6GSA - chains A and C of the 5 polymer chains in the assembly; structure by electron microscopy, 4.20 A resolution (low resolution: residue-level contacts below are approximate; hydrogen-bond / salt-bridge calls are withheld).

[Chain A]
Molecule: Centromere DNA-binding protein complex CBF3 subunit B
From: Saccharomyces cerevisiae
Notes: engineered mutation(s): Truncation of the N-terminal domain, UNP residues 1-46
Reference sequence: P40969 (CBF3B_YEAST); residues 47-608 here = UniProt positions 47-608
Sequence (584 residues; row label = number of the first residue in the row):
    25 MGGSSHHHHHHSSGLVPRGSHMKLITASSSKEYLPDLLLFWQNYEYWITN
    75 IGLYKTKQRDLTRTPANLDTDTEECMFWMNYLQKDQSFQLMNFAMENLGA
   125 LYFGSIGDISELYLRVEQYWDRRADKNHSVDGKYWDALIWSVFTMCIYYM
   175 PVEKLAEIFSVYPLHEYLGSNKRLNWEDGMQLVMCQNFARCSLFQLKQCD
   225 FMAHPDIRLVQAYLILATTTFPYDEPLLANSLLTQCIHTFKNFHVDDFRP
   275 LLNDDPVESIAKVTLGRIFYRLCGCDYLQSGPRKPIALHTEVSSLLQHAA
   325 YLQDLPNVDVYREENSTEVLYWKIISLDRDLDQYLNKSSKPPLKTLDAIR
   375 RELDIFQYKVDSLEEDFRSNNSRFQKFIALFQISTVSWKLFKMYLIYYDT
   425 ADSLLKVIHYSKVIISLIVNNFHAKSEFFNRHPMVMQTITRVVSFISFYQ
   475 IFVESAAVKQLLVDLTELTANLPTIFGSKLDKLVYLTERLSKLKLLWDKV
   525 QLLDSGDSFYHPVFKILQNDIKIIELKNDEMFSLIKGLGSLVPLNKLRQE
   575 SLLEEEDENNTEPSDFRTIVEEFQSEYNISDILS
Not modelled in the structure: 25-53, 321-329, 566-587
Cystine bridges: C99-C215
Differences from the reference sequence: initiating methionine (25); expression tag (26-46)
Curated features (UniProtKB/Swiss-Prot):
  - modified residue: S575 (Phosphoserine)

[Chain C]
Molecule: Suppressor of kinetochore protein 1
From: Saccharomyces cerevisiae
Reference sequence: P52286 (SKP1_YEAST); numbering as in UniProt (aligned over 2-194)
Sequence (197 residues; each row starts with the number of its first residue; numbering starts at 0):
     0 MGVTSNVVLVSGEGERFTVDKKIAERSLLLKNYLNDMHDSNLQNNSDSES
    50 DSDSETNHKSKDNNNGDDDDEDDDEIVMPVPNVRSSVLQKVIEWAEHHRD
   100 SNFPDEDDDDSRKSAPVDSWDREFLKVDQEMLYEIILAANYLNIKPLLDA
   150 GCKVVAEMIRGRSPEEIRRTFNIVNDFTPEEEAAIRRENEWAEDRGS
Not modelled in the structure: 0-3, 39-74, 190-196
Differences from the reference sequence: initiating methionine (0); expression tag (1, 195-196)

[Chain A / chain C interface]
Pairs across the interface - 22 pairs, chain A then chain C:
  R375(A) with D106(C)
  D378(A) with N142(C)
  Q381(A) with N31(C)
  Y382(A) with L27(C); K30(C); N31(C)
  D385(A) with K30(C); N31(C); N34(C)
  R397(A) with D38(C)
  K400(A) with D35(C)
  L404(A) with N34(C); D35(C)
  A425(A) with N139(C)
  L429(A) with P80(C); Y140(C)
  K430(A) with Y140(C)
  H433(A) with L28(C); Y140(C)
  V437(A) with Y32(C)
  L441(A) with D35(C)
  N444(A) with M36(C)
Also at the interface, not in a pair above, chain C (16 interface residues in all): M77, N81

[Overview]
The interface between chain A and chain C involves 15 residues on one side and 16 on the other.
Chain A is Centromere DNA-binding protein complex CBF3 subunit B and chain C is Suppressor of kinetochore
protein 1, both from Saccharomyces cerevisiae; the structure, Core Centromere Binding Factor 3 (CBF3) with
monomeric Ndc10, was determined by electron microscopy, deposited together with 6FE8.
